5KSU - chains A and B of the 3 polymer chains in the assembly; structure by X-ray diffraction, 2.73 A resolution.

Chain A:
Molecule: HLA class II histocompatibility antigen, DQ alpha 1 chain
From: Homo sapiens
Reference sequence: P01909 (DQA1_HUMAN); the construct lacks a stretch of the UniProt sequence and is renumbered around it, so the offset changes along the chain: -1 to 9 = UniProt 24-34; 10-52 = UniProt 36-78; 54-191 = UniProt 79-216
Chain sequence (199 residues; numbered -1 to 197 plus 1 insertion-coded residue; 1 number in that range is skipped by the numbering (no residue carries it; nothing is unmodelled there); the number before each row is that of its first residue; numbers below 1 keep their minus sign (Glu-1 is residue -1)):
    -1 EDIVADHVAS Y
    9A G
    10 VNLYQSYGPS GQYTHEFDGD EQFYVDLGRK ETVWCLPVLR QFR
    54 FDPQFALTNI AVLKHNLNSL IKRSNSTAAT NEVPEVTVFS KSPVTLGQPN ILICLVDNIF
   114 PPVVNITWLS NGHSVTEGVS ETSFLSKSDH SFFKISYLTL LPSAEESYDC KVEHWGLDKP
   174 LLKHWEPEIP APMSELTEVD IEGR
Not modelled in the structure: -1, 182-197
Sequence notes: expression tag (192-197)
Disulfide bonds: Cys107-Cys163
Swiss-Prot annotation at these positions:
  - region: Glu179 to Glu191 (Connecting peptide)
  - glycosylation (N-linked (GlcNAc...) asparagine): Asn78, Asn118

Chain B:
Molecule: MHC class II HLA-DQ-beta-1
From: Homo sapiens
Reference sequence: O19712 (O19712_HUMAN); numbering as in UniProt (aligned over 1-198)
Chain sequence (204 residues; each row starts with the number of its first residue):
     1 RDSPEDFVYQ FKGMCYFTNG TERVRLVSRS IYNREEIVRF DSDVGEFRAV TLLGLPAAEY
    61 WNSQKDILER KRAAVDRVCR HNYQLELRTT LQRRVEPTVT ISPSRTEALN HHNLLVCSVT
   121 DFYPAQIKVR WFRNDQEETA GVVSTPLIRN GDWTFQILVM LEMTPQRGDV YTCHVEHPSL
   181 QSPITVEWRA QSESAQSKVD IEGR
Not modelled in the structure: 1-2, 105-112, 191-204
Sequence notes: expression tag (199-204)
Disulfide bonds: Cys15-Cys79, Cys117-Cys173
From the paper describing this entry:
  - conformationally variable residues (order/disorder transition): Arg105 to His112

Interface between chain A and chain B:
Contacting residue pairs (116; chain A residue first):
  Ile1(A) - Tyr16(B)  hydrophobic
  Ile1(A) - Arg25(B)
  Ile1(A) - Arg29(B)
  Ala3(A) - Phe17(B)
  Ala3(A) - Thr18(B)
  Asp4(A) - Phe17(B)  hydrogen bond (backbone-backbone)
  Asp4(A) - Thr18(B)
  Asp4(A) - Asn19(B)  hydrogen bond (side chain-backbone)
  His5(A) - Cys15(B)
  His5(A) - Tyr16(B)
  His5(A) - Phe17(B)  hydrogen bond (backbone-backbone)
  His5(A) - Leu91(B)
  Val6(A) - Met14(B)  hydrophobic
  Val6(A) - Cys15(B)
  Val6(A) - Tyr16(B)  hydrophobic
  Ala7(A) - Met14(B)
  Ala7(A) - Cys15(B)  hydrogen bond (backbone-backbone)
  Ser8(A) - Gly13(B)
  Ser8(A) - Met14(B)
  Tyr9(A) - Gly13(B)  hydrogen bond (backbone-backbone)
  Tyr9(A) - Cys15(B)  hydrophobic
  Tyr9(A) - Val78(B)  hydrophobic
  Tyr9(A) - Asn82(B)
  Tyr9(A) - Glu86(B)  hydrogen bond
  Gly9A(A) - Phe11(B)
  Gly9A(A) - Lys12(B)
  Gly9A(A) - Gly13(B)  hydrogen bond (backbone-backbone)
  Val10(A) - Phe11(B)
  Asn11(A) - Tyr9(B)
  Asn11(A) - Gln10(B)
  Asn11(A) - Phe11(B)  hydrogen bond (backbone-backbone)
  Leu12(A) - Val8(B)  hydrophobic
  Leu12(A) - Tyr9(B)
  Tyr13(A) - Val8(B)
  Tyr13(A) - Tyr9(B)  hydrogen bond (backbone-backbone)
  Gln14(A) - Asp6(B)
  Gln14(A) - Phe7(B)
  Ser15(A) - Asp6(B)  hydrogen bond
  Ser15(A) - Phe7(B)  hydrogen bond (backbone-backbone)
  Tyr16(A) - Asp6(B)  hydrogen bond (backbone-side chain)
  Phe26(A) - Glu86(B)
  Phe26(A) - Thr90(B)
  Phe26(A) - Leu91(B)  hydrophobic
  Phe26(A) - Trp153(B)
  Asp27(A) - Arg149(B)  hydrogen bond (backbone-side chain)
  Gly28(A) - Arg149(B)  hydrogen bond (backbone-side chain)
  Asp29(A) - Arg149(B)  salt bridge
  Asp29(A) - Trp153(B)
  Glu30(A) - Trp153(B)  hydrogen bond (backbone-side chain)
  Gln31(A) - Glu86(B)  hydrogen bond
  Gln31(A) - Thr90(B)
  Gln31(A) - Trp153(B)
  Leu45(A) - Arg93(B)
  Leu45(A) - Trp153(B)  hydrophobic
  Val47(A) - Thr89(B)
  Leu48(A) - Thr89(B)
  Leu48(A) - Thr90(B)
  Gln50(A) - Thr89(B)
  Phe51(A) - Leu85(B)  hydrophobic
  Phe51(A) - Arg88(B)
  Phe51(A) - Thr89(B)
  Leu66(A) - Tyr9(B)  hydrophobic
  Leu66(A) - Phe11(B)  hydrophobic
  Asn69(A) - Tyr9(B)  hydrogen bond
  Leu70(A) - Phe7(B)
  Leu70(A) - Val8(B)
  Leu70(A) - Tyr9(B)  hydrophobic
  Leu70(A) - Tyr32(B)  hydrophobic
  Leu73(A) - Tyr9(B)  hydrophobic
  Leu73(A) - Tyr32(B)  hydrophobic
  Leu73(A) - Ile37(B)  hydrophobic
  Ile74(A) - Phe7(B)  hydrophobic
  Arg76(A) - Leu53(B)
  Ser77(A) - Tyr32(B)  hydrogen bond
  Ser79(A) - Phe7(B)
  Thr80(A) - Phe7(B)
  Thr80(A) - Tyr32(B)  hydrogen bond (backbone-side chain)
  Thr80(A) - Asn33(B)  hydrogen bond (backbone-side chain)
  Ala81(A) - Asp6(B)
  Ala81(A) - Phe7(B)  hydrophobic
  Ala81(A) - Asn33(B)
  Ala82(A) - Asp6(B)  hydrogen bond (backbone-backbone)
  Ala82(A) - Asn33(B)
  Asn84(A) - Ser3(B)
  Glu85(A) - Arg34(B)  salt bridge
  Phe92(A) - Ile148(B)  hydrophobic
  Phe92(A) - Asn150(B)
  Phe92(A) - Gln156(B)
  Ser93(A) - Gln156(B)  hydrogen bond (backbone-side chain)
  Lys94(A) - Thr120(B)
  Lys94(A) - Asp121(B)  salt bridge
  Lys94(A) - Asp152(B)  salt bridge
  Lys94(A) - Thr154(B)  hydrogen bond
  Lys94(A) - Gln156(B)
  Ile106(A) - Asn150(B)
  Phe113(A) - Val8(B)  hydrophobic
  Phe113(A) - Gln10(B)
  Phe113(A) - Asn33(B)
  Phe113(A) - Arg34(B)
  Pro114(A) - Asp6(B)
  Pro115(A) - Val8(B)
  Ser139(A) - Lys12(B)
  Lys140(A) - Lys12(B)  hydrogen bond (backbone-side chain)
  Asp142(A) - Arg34(B)  salt bridge
  His143(A) - Gln10(B)  hydrogen bond (backbone-side chain)
  His143(A) - Lys12(B)  hydrogen bond
  His143(A) - Ile31(B)
  His143(A) - Arg34(B)
  Ser144(A) - Arg34(B)
  Phe145(A) - Gln10(B)
  Ile148(A) - Asn150(B)
  Ile148(A) - Gly151(B)
  Tyr150(A) - Asn150(B)  hydrogen bond (side chain-backbone)
  Tyr150(A) - Gly151(B)  hydrogen bond (side chain-backbone)
  Tyr150(A) - Asp152(B)  hydrogen bond (side chain-backbone)
  Trp168(A) - Pro4(B)
Also at the interface, not in a pair above, chain A (62 interface residues in all): Val2, Cys44, Ser95, Pro96, Val116, Thr135
Also at the interface, not in a pair above, chain B (51 interface residues in all): Glu5, Gly20, Glu36, Pro56, Tyr83, Thr100, Ser118, Tyr123

Overview:
Chain A and chain B form an interface of 62 and 51 residues respectively, with 29 hydrogen bonds and 5 salt
bridges. Polar pairs include Asp29(A)-Arg149(B), Glu85(A)-Arg34(B) and Lys94(A)-Asp121(B). The paper reports
conformational variability at Arg105(B).
Here chain A is HLA class II histocompatibility antigen, DQ alpha 1 chain and chain B is MHC class II
HLA-DQ-beta-1, both from Homo sapiens. Entry 5KSU (Crystal structure of HLA-DQ2.5-CLIP1 at 2.73 resolution)
was determined by X-ray diffraction (same publication as 5KSV).
